Entry 6VRA (electron microscopy, 3.30 A resolution); this record covers chains A and B of the 12 polymer chains in the assembly.

== Chain A ==
Protein: Protective antigen
From: Bacillus anthracis
Reference sequence: P13423 (PAG_BACAN); the construct has insertions or renumbered stretches relative to UniProt, so the offset changes along the chain: 1-162 = UniProt 33-194; 166-735 = UniProt 195-764
Amino-acid sequence (735 residues; row label = number of the first residue in the row):
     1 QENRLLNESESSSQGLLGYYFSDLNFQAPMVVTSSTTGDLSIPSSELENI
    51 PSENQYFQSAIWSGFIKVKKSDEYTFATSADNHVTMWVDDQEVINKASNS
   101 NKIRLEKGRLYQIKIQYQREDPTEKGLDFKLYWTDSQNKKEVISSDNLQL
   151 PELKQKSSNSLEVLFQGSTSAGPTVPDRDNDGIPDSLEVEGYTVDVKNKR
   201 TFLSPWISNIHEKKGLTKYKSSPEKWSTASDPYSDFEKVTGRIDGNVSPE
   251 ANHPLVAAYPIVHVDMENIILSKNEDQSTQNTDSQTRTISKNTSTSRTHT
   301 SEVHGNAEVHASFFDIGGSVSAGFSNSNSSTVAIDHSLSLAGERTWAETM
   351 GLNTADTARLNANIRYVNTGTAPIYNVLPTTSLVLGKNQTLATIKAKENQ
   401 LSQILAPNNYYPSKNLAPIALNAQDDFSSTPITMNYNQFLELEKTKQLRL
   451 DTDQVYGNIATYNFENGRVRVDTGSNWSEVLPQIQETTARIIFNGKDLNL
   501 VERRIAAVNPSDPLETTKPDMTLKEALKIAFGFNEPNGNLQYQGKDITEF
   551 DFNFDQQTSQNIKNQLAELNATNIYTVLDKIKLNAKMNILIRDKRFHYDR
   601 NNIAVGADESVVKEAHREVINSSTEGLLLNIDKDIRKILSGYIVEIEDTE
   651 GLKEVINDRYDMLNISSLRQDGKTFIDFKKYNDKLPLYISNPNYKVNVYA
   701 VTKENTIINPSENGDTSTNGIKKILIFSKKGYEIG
Unresolved in the structure: 1-173, 276-282, 308-321
Differences from the reference sequence: conflict D121 (Asn153 in P13423), L161 (Arg193 in P13423), E162 (Lys194 in P13423), Q166 (Lys195 in P13423), G167 (Arg196 in P13423); insertion (163-165); engineered mutation G245 (Lys274 in P13423), N252 (Arg281 in P13423)
UniProt features mapped onto this chain:
  - region: F202 to I210 (Alpha-clamp)
  - binding site (Ca(2+)): D177, D179, D181, I183, E188, S222, K225, D235
  - site: R178 (Alpha-clamp), L187 (Alpha-clamp), F236 (Alpha-clamp), F314, D315 (Cleavage), F427 (Phi-clamp), F464 (Alpha-clamp), D683 (Essential for binding to cell receptor)
Ion coordination: Ca2+ site 1: D177, D179, D181, I183, E188; Ca2+ site 2: D179, D181, E188, S222, K225, D235

== Chain B ==
Protein: Protective antigen
From: Bacillus anthracis
Reference sequence: P13423 (PAG_BACAN); the construct has insertions or renumbered stretches relative to UniProt, so the offset changes along the chain: 1-162 = UniProt 33-194; 166-735 = UniProt 195-764
Amino-acid sequence (735 residues; numbered 1 to 735; the number before each row is that of its first residue):
     1 QENRLLNESESSSQGLLGYYFSDLNFQAPMVVTSSTTGDLSIPSSELENI
    51 PSENQYFQSAIWSGFIKVKKSDEYTFATSADNHVTMWVDDQEVINKASNS
   101 NKIRLEKGRLYQIKIQYQRENPTEKGLDFKLYWTDSQNKKEVISSDNLQL
   151 PELKQKSSNSLEVLFQGSTSAGPTVPDRDNDGIPDSLEVEGYTVDVKNKR
   201 TFLSPWISNIHEKKGLTKYKSSPEKWSTASDPYSDFEKVTGRIDKNVSPE
   251 ARHPLVAAYPIVHVDMENIILSKNEDQSTQNTDSQTRTISKNTSTSRTHT
   301 SEVHGNAEVHASFFDIGGSVSAGFSNSNSSTVAIDHSLSLAGERTWAETM
   351 GLNTADTARLNANIRYVNTGTAPIYNVLPTTSLVLGKNQTLATIKAKENQ
   401 LSQILAPNNYYPSKNLAPIALNAQDDFSSTPITMNYNQFLELEKTKQLRL
   451 DTDQVYGNIATYNFENGRVRVDTGSNWSEVLPQIQETTARIIFNGKDLNL
   501 VERRIAAVNPSKPLETTKPDMTLKEALKIAFGFNEPNGNLQYQGKDITEF
   551 DFNFDQQTSQNIKNQLAELNATNIYTVLDKIKLNAKMNILIRDKRFHYDR
   601 NNIAVGADESVVKEAHREVINSSTEGLLLNIDKDIRKILSGYIVEIEDTE
   651 GLKEVINDRYDMLNISSLRQDGKTFIDFKKYNDKLPLYISNPNYKVNVYA
   701 VTKENTIINPSENGDTSTNGIKKILIFSKKGYEIG
Unresolved in the structure: 1-173, 276-282, 308-321
Differences from the reference sequence: conflict L161 (Arg193 in P13423), E162 (Lys194 in P13423), Q166 (Lys195 in P13423), G167 (Arg196 in P13423); insertion (163-165); engineered mutation K512 (Asp541 in P13423)
UniProt features mapped onto this chain:
  - region: F202 to I210 (Alpha-clamp)
  - binding site (Ca(2+)): D177, D179, D181, I183, E188, S222, K225, D235
  - site: R178 (Alpha-clamp), L187 (Alpha-clamp), F236 (Alpha-clamp), F314, D315 (Cleavage), F427 (Phi-clamp), F464 (Alpha-clamp), D683 (Essential for binding to cell receptor)
Ion coordination: Ca2+ site 1: D177, D179, D181, I183, E188; Ca2+ site 2: D179, D181, E188, S222, K225, D235

== How chain A and chain B interact ==
Residue-residue contacts - 50 pairs, chain A then chain B:
  R178(A) with R200(B); T201(B), hydrogen bond (side chain-backbone); F202(B)
  D179(A) with E465(B)
  V189(A) with K199(B); R200(B)
  P223(A) with R200(B)
  E224(A) with T201(B), hydrogen bond; R242(B)
  W226(A) with N466(B)
  P232(A) with R468(B)
  V303(A) with Q670(B), hydrogen bond (backbone-side chain)
  H304(A) with Q670(B)
  G305(A) with R669(B); Q670(B), hydrogen bond (backbone-backbone); D671(B), hydrogen bond (backbone-backbone)
  N306(A) with R669(B); Q670(B)
  A307(A) with L668(B); Q670(B)
  S325(A) with N415(B)
  S327(A) with N415(B)
  D451(A) with L416(B)
  E479(A) with R468(B); V469(B); R470(B)
  V480(A) with R468(B)
  P482(A) with N246(B); I404(B), hydrophobic
  Q483(A) with D244(B); K245(B); N246(B); V469(B)
  E486(A) with K245(B); N246(B)
  T487(A) with K245(B)
  D512(A) with G241(B); K245(B), salt bridge; R252(B), salt bridge
  P513(A) with V194(B), hydrophobic; V196(B); T201(B); V239(B); T240(B)
  L514(A) with T240(B); R242(B)
  E515(A) with K245(B), salt bridge
  T516(A) with K199(B), hydrogen bond (backbone-side chain)
  T517(A) with K199(B)
  K518(A) with K199(B), hydrogen bond (backbone-side chain)
Other interface residues (no listed pair), chain A (38 interface residues in all): D185, E302, N388, T390, D453, Q454, V455, S475, S478, D520
Other interface residues (no listed pair), chain B (32 interface residues in all): Y375, S402, Q403, A417, P418, Y462

== Summary ==
38 residues of chain A face 32 of chain B across their interface, with 7 hydrogen bonds and 3 salt bridges.
Polar pairs include D512(A)-K245(B), D512(A)-R252(B) and E515(A)-K245(B). UniProt lists 8 Ca2+-binding
residues on chain A; 8 Ca2+-binding residues on chain B.
Chain A is Protective antigen and chain B is Protective antigen, both from Bacillus anthracis; the structure,
Anthrax octamer prechannel bound to full-length edema factor, was determined by electron microscopy (same
publication as 6WJJ).
